6QJQ - chains A and C of the 6 polymer chains in the assembly; structure by electron microscopy, 3.70 A resolution.

== Chain A (and C) ==
Name: Microtubule-associated protein tau
Organism: Homo sapiens
Notes: chain C of this document is another copy of the same molecule, construct and numbering; everything in this record applies to it too
UniProtKB: P10636 (TAU_HUMAN), isoform P10636-2; the author numbering skips numbers that UniProt does not, so the offset changes along the chain: 272-274 = UniProt 214-216; 306-330 = UniProt 217-241
Sequence (28 residues; row label = number of the first residue in the row; note: 31 numbers in that range are skipped by the numbering (no residue carries them; nothing is unmodelled there)):
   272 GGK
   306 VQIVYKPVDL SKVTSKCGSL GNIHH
From the paper describing this entry:
  - post-translational modification sites: Ser320, Ser324 (citing earlier work)

== Chain A / chain C interface ==
Pairs across the interface (53):
  Gly272(A) with Gly272(C)
  Gly273(A) with Gly273(C); Lys274(C)
  Lys274(A) with Lys274(C)
  Val306(A) with Lys274(C), hydrogen bond (backbone-backbone); Val306(C); Gln307(C), hydrogen bond (backbone-backbone)
  Gln307(A) with Gln307(C)
  Ile308(A) with Gln307(C), hydrogen bond (backbone-backbone); Ile308(C); Val309(C), hydrogen bond (backbone-backbone)
  Val309(A) with Val309(C)
  Tyr310(A) with Val309(C), hydrogen bond (backbone-backbone); Tyr310(C), hydrophobic; Lys311(C), hydrogen bond (backbone-backbone)
  Lys311(A) with Lys311(C)
  Pro312(A) with Pro312(C); Val313(C), hydrogen bond (backbone-backbone)
  Val313(A) with Val313(C)
  Asp314(A) with Val313(C), hydrogen bond (backbone-backbone); Asp314(C); Leu315(C), hydrogen bond (backbone-backbone); Ser316(C), hydrogen bond (backbone-backbone)
  Leu315(A) with Leu315(C), hydrophobic
  Ser316(A) with Ser316(C); Lys317(C), hydrogen bond (backbone-backbone)
  Lys317(A) with Lys317(C)
  Val318(A) with Lys317(C), hydrogen bond (backbone-backbone); Val318(C); Thr319(C), hydrogen bond (backbone-backbone)
  Thr319(A) with Thr319(C)
  Ser320(A) with Thr319(C), hydrogen bond (backbone-backbone); Ser320(C); Lys321(C), hydrogen bond (backbone-backbone)
  Lys321(A) with Lys321(C)
  Cys322(A) with Lys321(C), hydrogen bond (backbone-backbone); Cys322(C); Gly323(C), hydrogen bond (backbone-backbone)
  Gly323(A) with Gly323(C)
  Ser324(A) with Gly323(C), hydrogen bond (backbone-backbone); Ser324(C); Leu325(C), hydrogen bond (backbone-backbone)
  Leu325(A) with Leu325(C)
  Gly326(A) with Leu325(C), hydrogen bond (backbone-backbone); Gly326(C); Asn327(C), hydrogen bond (backbone-backbone)
  Asn327(A) with Asn327(C), hydrogen bond; Ile328(C), hydrogen bond (backbone-backbone)
  Ile328(A) with Ile328(C)
  His329(A) with Ile328(C), hydrogen bond (backbone-backbone); His329(C); His330(C), hydrogen bond (backbone-backbone)
  His330(A) with His330(C)

== Summary ==
The chain A/chain C interface involves 28 residues from each chain; the contacts include 25 hydrogen bonds.
Polar contacts include Asn327(A)-Asn327(C), Val306(A)-Lys274(C) and Val306(A)-Gln307(C). From the paper:
modification sites Ser320(A) and Ser324(A).
Both chains are Microtubule-associated protein tau (Homo sapiens). Entry 6QJQ (Cryo-EM structure of
heparin-induced 2N3R tau filaments) was determined by electron microscopy, deposited together with 6QJM, 6QJH
and 6QJP.
